Entry 3B6T (X-ray diffraction, 2.10 A resolution); this record covers chain A.

Chain A:
Protein: Glutamate receptor 2
Source organism: Rattus norvegicus
UniProt: P19491 (GRIA2_RAT); residues 392-775 here correspond to UniProt positions 413-796 (UniProt number = residue number + 21)
Amino-acid sequence (263 residues; numbered 390 to 775; 123 numbers in that range are skipped by the numbering (no residue carries them; nothing is unmodelled there); the number before each row is that of its first residue):
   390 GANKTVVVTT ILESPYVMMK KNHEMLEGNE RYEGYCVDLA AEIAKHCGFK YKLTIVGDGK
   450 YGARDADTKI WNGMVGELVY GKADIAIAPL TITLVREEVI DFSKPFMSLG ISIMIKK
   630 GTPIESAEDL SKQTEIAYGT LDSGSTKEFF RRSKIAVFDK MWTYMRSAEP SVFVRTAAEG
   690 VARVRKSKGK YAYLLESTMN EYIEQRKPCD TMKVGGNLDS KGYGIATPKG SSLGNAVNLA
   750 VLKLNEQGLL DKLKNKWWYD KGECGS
Disordered / not traced: 390-392, 774-775
Cystine bridges: Cys718-Cys773
Construct notes: expression tag (390-391); linker (630-631); engineered mutation Ala686 (Thr707 in P19491)
Ligand contacts: quisqualate (QUS; (S)-2-amino-3-(3,5-dioxo-[1,2,4]oxadiazolidin-2-yl)-propionic acid): Tyr450, Pro478, Leu479, Thr480, Arg485, Leu650, Gly653, Ser654, Thr655, Leu704, Glu705, Met708, Tyr732
Swiss-Prot annotation at these positions:
  - binding site (L-glutamate): Pro478, Thr480, Arg485, Ser654, Thr655, Glu705
  - site: Arg453 (Interaction with the cone snail toxin Con-ikot-ikot), Ile633 (Crucial to convey clamshell closure to channel opening), Arg660 (Interaction with the cone snail toxin Con-ikot-ikot), Lys752 (Interaction with the cone snail toxin Con-ikot-ikot)
  - glycosylation: Asn392 (N-linked (GlcNAc...) asparagine)
  - modified residue (Phosphoserine): Ser662, Ser696
What the authors report for this chain:
  - conformationally variable residues (side-chain flip): Glu402
  - contacts within the chain: Glu402-Tyr450 (hydrogen bond)
  - binding site for quisqualate: Glu402, Tyr450

In short:
Ligands of chain A: quisqualate. Curated annotation (UniProt) lists 6 L-glutamate-binding residues. From the
paper: a binding site for quisqualate at Glu402 and Tyr450; conformational variability at Glu402.
Chain A is Glutamate receptor 2 (Rattus norvegicus); the structure, Crystal Structure of the GLUR2 Ligand
Binding Core (S1S2J) T686A Mutant in Complex with Quisqualate at ..., was determined by X-ray diffraction
together with 3B6Q and 3B6W from the same study.
